Entry 7ZWC (electron microscopy, 3.20 A resolution); this record covers chains c and T of the 10 polymer chains in the assembly.

# Chain c
Molecule: snRNA-activating protein complex subunit 4
Organism: Homo sapiens
UniProt: Q5SXM2 (SNPC4_HUMAN); residues 1-1469 here = UniProt positions 1-1469
Amino-acid sequence (1469 residues; each row starts with the number of its first residue):
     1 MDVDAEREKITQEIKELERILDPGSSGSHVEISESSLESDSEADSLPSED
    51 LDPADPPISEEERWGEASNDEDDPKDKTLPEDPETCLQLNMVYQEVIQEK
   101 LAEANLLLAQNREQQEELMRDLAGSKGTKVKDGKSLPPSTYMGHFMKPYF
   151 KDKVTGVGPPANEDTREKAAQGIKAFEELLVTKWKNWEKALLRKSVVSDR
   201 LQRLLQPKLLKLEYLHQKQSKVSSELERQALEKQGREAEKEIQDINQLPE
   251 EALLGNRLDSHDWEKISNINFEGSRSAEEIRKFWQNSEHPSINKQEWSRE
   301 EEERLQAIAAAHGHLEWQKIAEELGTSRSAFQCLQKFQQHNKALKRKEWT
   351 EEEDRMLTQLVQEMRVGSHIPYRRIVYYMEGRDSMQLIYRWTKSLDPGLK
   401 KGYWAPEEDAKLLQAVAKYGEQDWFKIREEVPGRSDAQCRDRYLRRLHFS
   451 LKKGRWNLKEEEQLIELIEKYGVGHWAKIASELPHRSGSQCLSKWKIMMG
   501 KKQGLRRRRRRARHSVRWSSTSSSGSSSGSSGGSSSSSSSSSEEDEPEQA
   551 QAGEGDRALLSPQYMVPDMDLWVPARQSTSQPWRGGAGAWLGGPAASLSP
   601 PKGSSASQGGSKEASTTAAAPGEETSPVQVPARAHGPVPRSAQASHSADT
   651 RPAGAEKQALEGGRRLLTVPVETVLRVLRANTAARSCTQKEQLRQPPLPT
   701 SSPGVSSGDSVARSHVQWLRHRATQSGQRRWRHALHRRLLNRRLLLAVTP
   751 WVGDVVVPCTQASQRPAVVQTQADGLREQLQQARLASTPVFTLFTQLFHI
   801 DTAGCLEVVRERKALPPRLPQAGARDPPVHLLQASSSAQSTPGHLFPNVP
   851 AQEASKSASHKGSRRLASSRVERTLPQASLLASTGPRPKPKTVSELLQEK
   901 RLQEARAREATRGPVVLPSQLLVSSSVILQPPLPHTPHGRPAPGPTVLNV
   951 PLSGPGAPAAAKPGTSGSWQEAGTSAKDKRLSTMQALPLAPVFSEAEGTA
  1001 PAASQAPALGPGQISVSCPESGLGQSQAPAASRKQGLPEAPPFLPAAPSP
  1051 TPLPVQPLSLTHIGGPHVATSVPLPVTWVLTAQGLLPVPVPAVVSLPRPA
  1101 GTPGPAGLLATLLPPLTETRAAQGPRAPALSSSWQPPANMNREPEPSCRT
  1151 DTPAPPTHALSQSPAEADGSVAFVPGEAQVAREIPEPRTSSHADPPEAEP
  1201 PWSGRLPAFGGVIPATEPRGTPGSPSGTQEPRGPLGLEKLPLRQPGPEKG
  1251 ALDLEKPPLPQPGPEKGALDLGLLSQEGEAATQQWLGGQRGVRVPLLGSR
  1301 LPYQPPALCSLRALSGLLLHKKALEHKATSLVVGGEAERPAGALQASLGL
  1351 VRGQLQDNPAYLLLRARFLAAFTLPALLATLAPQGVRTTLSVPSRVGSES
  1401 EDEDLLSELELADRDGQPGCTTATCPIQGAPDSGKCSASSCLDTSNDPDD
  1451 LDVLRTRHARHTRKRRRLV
Disordered / not traced: 1-80, 126-140, 399-1469
Swiss-Prot annotation at these positions:
  - DNA-binding region (H-T-H motif): Trp317 to Asn341, Trp424 to Leu447, Trp476 to Met499
  - modified residue: Ser68 (Phosphoserine), Ser599 (Phosphoserine), Ser626 (Phosphoserine), Thr1157 (Phosphothreonine), Ser1224 (Phosphoserine), Ser1398 (Phosphoserine), Ser1400 (Phosphoserine), Ser1440 (Phosphoserine)
  - natural variant: Lys185 (K185E: In NEDRSO; uncertain significance), Asp199 (D199N: In NEDRSO; uncertain significance), Gln386 (Q386R: In NEDRSO; uncertain significance), Asp441 (D441N: In NEDRSO; uncertain significance), Ile479 (I479T: In NEDRSO; uncertain significance), Arg810 to Val1469 (deletion: In NEDRSO), Gly967 (G967V: In NEDRSO; uncertain significance)
  - mutagenesis: Gln94 (Q94A: Abolishes SNAPC5 binding in the absence of SNAPC1. Minimal effect on SNAPC5 binding in the presence of SNAPC1; Q94L: Abolishes SNAPC5 binding in the absence of SNAPC1 ...), Gln115 (Q115L: Abolishes SNAPC5 binding in the absence of SNAPC1. Minimal effect on SNAPC5 binding in the presence of SNAPC1), Leu1314 (L1314A: Abolishes SNAPC2-binding), Leu1355 (L1355A: Abolishes SNAPC2-binding), Leu1362 (L1362A: Abolishes SNAPC2-binding), Leu1364 (L1364A: Abolishes SNAPC2-binding), Leu1369 (L1369A: Decreased binding to SNAPC2)
Reported in the primary citation:
  - binding site for Template strand (chain T): Tyr372, Arg373, Ile388
  - binding site for Non-template strand: Lys347, Tyr389, Arg390

# Chain T
Molecule: Template strand
Sequence (96 nucleotides; row label = number of the first residue in the row; numbers below 1 keep their minus sign (DC-61 is residue -61)):
   -61 CCCTGCCAGGTTTTATGCGATCTGAAGAGAAACCAGAGTATACCAGTTAC
   -11 TTCTGTAACTCAATTTTCGGGTCCTAGTACACTGATGGTGTCTACT
Disordered / not traced: -61 to -15, 27-34

# Chain c / chain T interface
Contacting residue pairs (17):
  Tyr141(c) - DG9(T)  sugar contact
  Met142(c) - DG9(T)  phosphate contact
  Gly143(c) - DG8(T)  phosphate contact
  Gly143(c) - DG9(T)  hydrogen bond to the phosphate
  His144(c) - DG8(T)  phosphate contact
  Lys151(c) - DG8(T)  salt bridge to the phosphate
  Ile370(c) - DA19(T)  sugar contact
  Pro371(c) - DA19(T)  phosphate contact
  Tyr372(c) - DA19(T)  hydrogen bond to the phosphate
  Tyr372(c) - DC20(T)  phosphate contact
  Arg373(c) - DC18(T)  salt bridge to the phosphate
  Arg373(c) - DA19(T)  hydrogen bond to the phosphate
  Ser384(c) - DA19(T)  phosphate contact
  Met385(c) - DC20(T)  hydrogen bond to the base
  Met385(c) - DT21(T)  base contact
  Ile388(c) - DA19(T)  base contact
  Ile388(c) - DC20(T)  base contact
Interface residues without a listed pair, chain c (14 interface residues in all): Lys183, Ser368
Interface residues without a listed pair, chain T (8 interface residues in all): DG7, DT16

# In short
The interface between chain c and chain T involves 14 residues on one side and 8 on the other, with 4 hydrogen
bonds and 2 salt bridges. Polar pairs include Met385(c)-DC20(T), Gly143(c)-DG9(T) and Tyr372(c)-DA19(T). The
paper reports a binding site for Template strand (chain T) at Tyr372(c), Arg373(c) and Ile388(c); a binding
site for Non-template strand at Lys347(c), Tyr389(c) and Arg390(c).
Here chain c is snRNA-activating protein complex subunit 4 (Homo sapiens) and chain T is Template strand.
Entry 7ZWC (Structure of SNAPc:TBP-TFIIA-TFIIB sub-complex bound to U5 snRNA promoter) was determined by
electron microscopy together with 7ZXE from the same study.
